PDB entry 9D7O | electron microscopy, 3.56 A resolution | chains A and B of the 8 polymer chains in the assembly

== Chain A ==
Name: Surface protein gp120
Organism: Human immunodeficiency virus 1
Reference sequence: Q2N0S5 (Q2N0S5_9HIV1); the construct lacks a stretch of the UniProt sequence and is renumbered around it, so the offset changes along the chain: 8-17 = UniProt 9-18; 19-23 = UniProt 19-23; 25-309 = UniProt 24-308; 312-321 = UniProt 309-318; 2 more segments
Sequence (496 residues; each row starts with the number of its first residue; note: 3 numbers in that range are skipped by the numbering (no residue carries them; nothing is unmodelled there)):
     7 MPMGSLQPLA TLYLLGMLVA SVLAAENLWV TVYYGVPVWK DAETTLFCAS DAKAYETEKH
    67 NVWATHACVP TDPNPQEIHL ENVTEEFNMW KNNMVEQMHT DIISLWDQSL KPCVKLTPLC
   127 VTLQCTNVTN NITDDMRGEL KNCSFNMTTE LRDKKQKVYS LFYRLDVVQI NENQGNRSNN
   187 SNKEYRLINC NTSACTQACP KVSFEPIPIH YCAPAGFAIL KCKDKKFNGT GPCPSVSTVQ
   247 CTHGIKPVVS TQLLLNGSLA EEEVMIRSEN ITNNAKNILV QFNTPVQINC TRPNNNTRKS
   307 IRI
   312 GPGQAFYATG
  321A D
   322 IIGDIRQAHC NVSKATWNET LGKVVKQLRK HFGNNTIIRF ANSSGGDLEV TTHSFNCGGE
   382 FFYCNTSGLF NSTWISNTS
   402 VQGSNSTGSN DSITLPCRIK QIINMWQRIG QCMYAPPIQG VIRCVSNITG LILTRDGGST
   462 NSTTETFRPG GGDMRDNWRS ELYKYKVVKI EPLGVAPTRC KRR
Unresolved in the structure: 7-33, 58-66, 178-186, 402-409, 459-462
Construct notes: initiating methionine (7); conflict Pro8 (Asn9 in Q2N0S5), Met9 (Cys10 in Q2N0S5), Gly10 (Gln11 in Q2N0S5), Ser11 (His12 in Q2N0S5), Gln13 (Phe14 in Q2N0S5), Pro14 (Arg15 in Q2N0S5), Leu15 (Trp16 in Q2N0S5), Ala16 (Gly17 in Q2N0S5), Tyr19 (Met in Q2N0S5), Leu20 (Ile in Q2N0S5), Val25 (Ile24 in Q2N0S5), Ala26 (Ile25 in Q2N0S5), Ser27 (Ile26 in Q2N0S5), Val28 (Cys27 in Q2N0S5), Leu29 (Ser28 in Q2N0S5), Cys201 (Ile200 in Q2N0S5), Asn332 (Thr330 in Q2N0S5), Cys433 (Ala430 in Q2N0S5), Cys501 (Ala498 in Q2N0S5); insertion (18, 24)
Cystine bridges: Cys54-Cys74, Cys126-Cys196, Cys131-Cys149, Cys201-Cys433, Cys218-Cys247, Cys228-Cys239, Cys296-Cys331, Cys378-Cys445
Glycans and other covalent adducts: N-acetylglucosamine (NAG) linked to Asn88, Asn133, Asn137, Asn148, Asn152, Asn197, Asn234, Asn262, Asn276, Asn295, Asn301, Asn332, Asn355, Asn363, Asn386, Asn392, Asn448

== Chain B ==
Name: Transmembrane protein gp41
Organism: Human immunodeficiency virus 1
Reference sequence: Q2N0S5 (Q2N0S5_9HIV1); the construct has insertions or renumbered stretches relative to UniProt, so the offset changes along the chain: 503-505 = UniProt 502-504; 508-664 = UniProt 505-661
Sequence (162 residues; numbered 503 to 664; the number before each row is that of its first residue):
   503 VVGRRRRRRA VGIGAVFLGF LGAAGSTMGA ASMTLTVQAR NLLSGIVQQQ SNLLRAPEAQ
   563 QHLLKLTVWG IKQLQARVLA VERYLRDQQL LGIWGCSGKL ICCTNVPWNS SWSNRNLSEI
   623 WDNMTWLQWD KEISNYTQII YGLLEESQNQ QEKNEQDLLA LD
Unresolved in the structure: 503-518, 550-568, 664
Construct notes: insertion (506-507); engineered mutation Arg509 (Glu506 in Q2N0S5), Arg510 (Lys507 in Q2N0S5); conflict Pro559 (Ile556 in Q2N0S5), Cys605 (Thr602 in Q2N0S5)
Cystine bridges: Cys598-Cys604
Glycans and other covalent adducts: N-acetylglucosamine (NAG) linked to Asn611, Asn618, Asn637

== Interface between chain A and chain B ==
Residue-residue contacts (86; chain A residue first):
  Leu34(A) with Pro609(B); Trp610(B), hydrogen bond (backbone-backbone); Leu619(B), hydrophobic
  Trp35(A) with Thr606(B); Asn607(B), hydrogen bond (side chain-backbone); Val608(B); Pro609(B)
  Val36(A) with Thr606(B), hydrogen bond (backbone-backbone); Val608(B), hydrogen bond (backbone-backbone); Pro609(B); Trp610(B), hydrophobic
  Thr37(A) with Cys604(B)
  Val38(A) with Leu593(B), hydrophobic; Trp596(B), hydrophobic; Leu602(B); Ile603(B); Cys604(B), hydrogen bond (backbone-backbone); Leu646(B), hydrophobic
  Tyr39(A) with Leu602(B); Ile603(B), hydrophobic; Trp623(B)
  Tyr40(A) with Leu537(B); Tyr586(B); Gln590(B); Leu593(B), hydrophobic; Leu602(B), hydrogen bond (backbone-backbone)
  Gly41(A) with Leu537(B); Gln540(B)
  Val42(A) with Gln540(B); Trp628(B), hydrophobic
  Pro43(A) with Leu523(B), hydrophobic; Gln540(B); Leu629(B)
  Val44(A) with Trp628(B), hydrophobic; Leu629(B), hydrophobic; Asp632(B)
  Trp45(A) with Leu523(B), hydrophobic; Ala526(B), hydrophobic; Leu629(B), hydrophobic
  Lys46(A) with Asp632(B), salt bridge
  Thr51(A) with Lys574(B)
  Leu52(A) with Lys574(B)
  Cys54(A) with Trp571(B)
  Ala70(A) with Trp571(B)
  Ala73(A) with Trp571(B)
  Val75(A) with Gln575(B)
  Ile84(A) with Leu520(B); Phe522(B)
  Leu86(A) with Leu523(B)
  Glu87(A) with Gly524(B)
  Asn88(A) with Gly527(B), hydrogen bond (side chain-backbone)
  Val89(A) with Gly527(B)
  Asp107(A) with Trp571(B); Lys574(B), salt bridge
  Leu111(A) with Val570(B), hydrophobic; Trp571(B), hydrophobic
  Gln114(A) with Val570(B)
  Ala221(A) with Leu545(B); Ser546(B); Ala582(B)
  Gly222(A) with Asn543(B); Arg585(B)
  Lys490(A) with Arg585(B)
  Ile491(A) with Leu544(B), hydrophobic; Arg585(B), hydrogen bond (backbone-side chain)
  Pro493(A) with Leu544(B), hydrophobic
  Leu494(A) with Tyr643(B)
  Val496(A) with Trp610(B); Ile635(B), hydrophobic; Tyr643(B), hydrophobic
  Ala497(A) with Trp623(B), hydrophobic; Trp628(B), hydrophobic; Trp631(B)
  Pro498(A) with Trp610(B), hydrophobic; Trp623(B), hydrogen bond (backbone-side chain); Trp631(B)
  Thr499(A) with Trp623(B)
  Cys501(A) with Cys605(B), disulfide
  Lys502(A) with Cys605(B)
  Arg503(A) with Trp596(B), hydrogen bond (side chain-backbone); Gly597(B); Cys605(B), hydrogen bond (side chain-backbone); Thr606(B); Asn607(B); Gln650(B), hydrogen bond; Gln653(B), hydrogen bond
Interface residues without a listed pair, chain A (48 interface residues in all): Phe53, Cys74, Pro220, Ala224, Thr244, Glu492, Gly495, Arg500
Interface residues without a listed pair, chain B (55 interface residues in all): Gly521, Ala525, Ala541, Gly547, Ile548, Thr569, Gln577, Ala578, Asp589, Leu592, Cys598, Ile642
Inter-chain disulfides: Cys501(A)-Cys605(B)

== In short ==
Chain A and chain B form an interface of 48 and 55 residues respectively; the contacts include 1 disulfide
bond, 13 hydrogen bonds and 2 salt bridges. Polar pairs include Lys46(A)-Asp632(B), Asp107(A)-Lys574(B) and
Trp35(A)-Asn607(B).
Chain A is Surface protein gp120 and chain B is Transmembrane protein gp41, both from Human immunodeficiency
virus 1; the structure, Cryo-EM structure of BG505 DS-SOSIP.664 with 1 CH103 Fab bound, was determined by
electron microscopy, deposited together with 9D7G, 9D7H, 9D7I and 9D7P.
